Entry 1G4D (solution NMR); this record covers chains B and A of the 3 polymer chains in the assembly.

== Chain B ==
Molecule: 16-nt DNA strand
Sequence (16 nucleotides; row label = number of the first residue in the row):
   102 CCTTTTCAGTAATCTG

== Chain A ==
Name: Repressor protein C
Source organism: Enterobacteria phage Mu
Notes: fragment: n-terminal dna-binding domain (residues 13-81)
UniProt: P06019 (RPC1_BPMU); aligned to UniProt positions 1-69 over residues 13-81 (the alignment contains insertions or deletions, so no single offset holds)
Chain sequence (69 residues; numbered 13 to 81; the number before each row is that of its first residue):
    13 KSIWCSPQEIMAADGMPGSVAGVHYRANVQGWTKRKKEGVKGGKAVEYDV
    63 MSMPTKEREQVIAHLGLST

== How chain B and chain A interact ==
Contacting residue pairs (16; chain B residue first):
  DC102(B) with Tyr37(A), phosphate contact
  DC103(B) with Pro29(A), phosphate contact; Tyr37(A), phosphate contact
  DT104(B) with Pro29(A), phosphate contact; Gly30(A), phosphate contact; Ser31(A), phosphate contact; Gly34(A), base contact
  DT105(B) with Ser31(A), base contact; Ala33(A), base contact
  DG110(B) with Gly54(A), base contact; Lys56(A), base contact
  DT111(B) with Gly54(A), base contact
  DA112(B) with Lys53(A), sugar contact; Gly54(A), sugar contact
  DA113(B) with Lys53(A), sugar contact
  DT114(B) with Lys53(A), sugar contact
Interface residues without a listed pair, chain B (11 interface residues in all): DT106, DA109
Interface residues without a listed pair, chain A (14 interface residues in all): Arg38, Glu50, Gly51, Val52, Gly55

== Overview ==
Chain B and chain A form an interface of 11 and 14 residues respectively.
Chain B is a 16-nt DNA strand and chain A is Repressor protein C (Enterobacteria phage Mu); the structure, NMR
structure of the mu bacteriophage repressor DNA-binding domain/DNA complex, was determined by solution NMR.
